Entry 4Z8A (X-ray diffraction, 1.76 A resolution); this record covers chains A and B.

# Chain A
Name: RIM-binding protein, isoform F
From: Drosophila melanogaster
UniProt: A0A0B4JDC9 (A0A0B4JDC9_DROME); numbering as in UniProt (aligned over 1443-1507)
Sequence (75 residues; numbered 1433 to 1507; the number before each row is that of its first residue):
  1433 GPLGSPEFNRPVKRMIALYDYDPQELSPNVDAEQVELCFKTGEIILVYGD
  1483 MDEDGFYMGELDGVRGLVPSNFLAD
Sequence notes: expression tag (1433-1442)

# Chain B
Name: Voltage-dependent calcium channel type A subunit alpha-1
UniProt: P91645 (CAC1A_DROME), isoform P91645-4; residues 1685-1699 here correspond to UniProt positions 1688-1702 (UniProt number = residue number + 3)
Sequence (17 residues; numbered 1684 to 1700; the number before each row is that of its first residue):
  1684 XIGRRLPPTPSKPSTLX
Sequence notes: acetylation (1684); amidation (1700)
Modified / non-standard residues: ACE (acetyl group) at position 1684; NH2 (amino group) at position 1700
What the authors report for this chain:
  - conformationally variable residues (side-chain flip): Arg-1687

# Interface between chain A and chain B
Contacting residue pairs - 37 pairs, chain A then chain B:
  Ile-1448(A) / Leu-1699(B)  hydrophobic
  Leu-1450(A) / Ser-1697(B)  hydrogen bond (backbone-side chain)
  Leu-1450(A) / Leu-1699(B)  hydrophobic
  Tyr-1451(A) / Pro-1693(B)  hydrophobic
  Tyr-1451(A) / Lys-1695(B)  hydrogen bond (side chain-backbone)
  Tyr-1451(A) / Pro-1696(B)
  Tyr-1451(A) / Ser-1697(B)  hydrogen bond (side chain-backbone)
  Tyr-1453(A) / Pro-1690(B)  hydrophobic
  Leu-1458(A) / Pro-1690(B)
  Pro-1460(A) / Arg-1688(B)
  Pro-1460(A) / Leu-1689(B)
  Pro-1460(A) / Pro-1690(B)
  Asn-1461(A) / Arg-1687(B)
  Asn-1461(A) / Arg-1688(B)  hydrogen bond (side chain-backbone)
  Asp-1463(A) / Arg-1687(B)  salt bridge
  Val-1467(A) / Arg-1687(B)
  Glu-1468(A) / Arg-1687(B)  salt bridge
  Thr-1473(A) / Thr-1698(B)
  Thr-1473(A) / Leu-1699(B)
  Gly-1474(A) / Leu-1699(B)
  Asp-1486(A) / Arg-1687(B)
  Asp-1486(A) / Leu-1689(B)
  Gly-1487(A) / Leu-1689(B)
  Phe-1488(A) / Arg-1687(B)
  Phe-1488(A) / Arg-1688(B)
  Phe-1488(A) / Leu-1689(B)  hydrophobic
  Leu-1499(A) / Arg-1687(B)
  Pro-1501(A) / Leu-1689(B)  hydrophobic
  Pro-1501(A) / Pro-1690(B)
  Ser-1502(A) / Leu-1689(B)
  Asn-1503(A) / Leu-1689(B)
  Asn-1503(A) / Pro-1690(B)  hydrogen bond (side chain-backbone)
  Asn-1503(A) / Pro-1691(B)
  Asn-1503(A) / Thr-1692(B)  hydrogen bond
  Phe-1504(A) / Pro-1690(B)  hydrophobic
  Phe-1504(A) / Pro-1691(B)
  Phe-1504(A) / Pro-1693(B)
Interface residues without a listed pair, chain A (21 interface residues in all): Val-1462
Interface residues without a listed pair, chain B (14 interface residues in all): Ile-1685, Gly-1686
From the paper, about this interface:
  - specific contacts: Leu-1450(A)/Ser-1697(B), Tyr-1451(A)/Lys-1695(B), Asn-1461(A)/Arg-1688(B), Asp-1463(A)/Arg-1687(B) (hydrogen bond)
  - interface residues, chain B: Pro-1690(B), Thr-1692(B)

# Summary
21 residues of chain A face 14 of chain B across their interface; the contacts include 6 hydrogen bonds and 2
salt bridges. Polar pairs include Asp-1463(A)/Arg-1687(B), Glu-1468(A)/Arg-1687(B) and
Leu-1450(A)/Ser-1697(B). The authors report contacts between Leu-1450(A) and Ser-1697(B), Tyr-1451(A) and
Lys-1695(B) and Asn-1461(A) and Arg-1688(B); a hydrogen bond between Asp-1463(A) and Arg-1687(B). From the
paper: interface residues Pro-1690(B) and Thr-1692(B); conformational variability at Arg-1687(B).
Chain A is RIM-binding protein, isoform F (Drosophila melanogaster) and chain B is Voltage-dependent calcium
channel type A subunit alpha-1; the structure, SH3-III of Drosophila Rim-binding protein bound to a Cacophony
derived peptide, was determined by X-ray diffraction, deposited together with 4Z89.
